7EBZ - chains C and D of the 6 polymer chains in the assembly; structure by electron microscopy, 3.09 A resolution.

Chain C:
Name: Capsid protein VP3
From: Human enterovirus D68
UniProtKB: A0A097BW12 (A0A097BW12_HED68); residues 1-247 here correspond to UniProt positions 318-564 (UniProt number = residue number + 317)
Sequence (247 residues; numbered 1 to 247; the number before each row is that of its first residue):
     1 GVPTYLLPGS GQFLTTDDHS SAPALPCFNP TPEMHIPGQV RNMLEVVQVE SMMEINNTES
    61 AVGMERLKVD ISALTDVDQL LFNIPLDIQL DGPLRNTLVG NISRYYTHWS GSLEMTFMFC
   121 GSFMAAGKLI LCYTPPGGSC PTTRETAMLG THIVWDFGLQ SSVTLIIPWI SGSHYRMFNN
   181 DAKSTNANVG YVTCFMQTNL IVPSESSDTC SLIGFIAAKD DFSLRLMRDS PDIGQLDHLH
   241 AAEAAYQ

Chain D:
Name: Capsid protein VP4
From: Human enterovirus D68
UniProtKB: A0A097BW12 (A0A097BW12_HED68); residues 1-68 here correspond to UniProt positions 2-69 (UniProt number = residue number + 1)
Sequence (68 residues; row label = number of the first residue in the row):
     1 GAQVTRQQTG THENANIATN GSHITYNQIN FYKDSYAASA SKQDFSQDPS KFTEPVVEGL
    61 KAGAPVLK
Not modelled in the structure: 1-26, 59-63, 68

How chain C and chain D interact:
Contacting residue pairs (31):
  Asp-18(C) / Ser-39(D)
  Asp-18(C) / Ala-40(D)
  His-19(C) / Ser-39(D)
  Ser-20(C) / Ile-29(D)  hydrogen bond (side chain-backbone)
  Ser-20(C) / Ala-37(D)
  Ser-20(C) / Ser-39(D)
  Ser-21(C) / Tyr-32(D)
  Ser-21(C) / Ala-37(D)
  Ala-22(C) / Tyr-32(D)  hydrophobic
  Pro-23(C) / Tyr-32(D)
  Pro-23(C) / Asp-34(D)
  Pro-23(C) / Tyr-36(D)
  Pro-23(C) / Ala-37(D)
  Leu-25(C) / Asp-34(D)
  Leu-25(C) / Tyr-36(D)  hydrogen bond (backbone-side chain)
  Pro-26(C) / Asp-34(D)
  Cys-27(C) / Asp-34(D)  hydrogen bond (backbone-side chain)
  Gly-38(C) / Phe-52(D)
  Val-40(C) / Phe-52(D)  hydrophobic
  Arg-41(C) / Asp-44(D)  salt bridge
  Arg-41(C) / Ser-46(D)  hydrogen bond (side chain-backbone)
  Asn-42(C) / Gln-47(D)
  Glu-45(C) / Ser-46(D)
  Glu-45(C) / Gln-47(D)
  Glu-45(C) / Asp-48(D)  hydrogen bond (side chain-backbone)
  Glu-45(C) / Phe-52(D)
  Gln-48(C) / Pro-49(D)
  Gln-48(C) / Thr-53(D)
  Val-49(C) / Phe-52(D)  hydrophobic
  Gln-160(C) / Val-66(D)
  Gln-160(C) / Leu-67(D)  hydrogen bond (side chain-backbone)
Also at the interface, not in a pair above, chain C (20 interface residues in all): Ala-24, Phe-28, Gln-39
Also at the interface, not in a pair above, chain D (20 interface residues in all): Asn-30, Ala-38, Lys-51, Pro-65

Overview:
Chain C and chain D each contribute 20 residues to their interface, with 6 hydrogen bonds and 1 salt bridge.
Polar pairs include Arg-41(C)/Asp-44(D), Ser-20(C)/Ile-29(D) and Leu-25(C)/Tyr-36(D).
Chain C is Capsid protein VP3 and chain D is Capsid protein VP4, both from Human enterovirus D68; the
structure, EV-D68 in complex with 2H12 Fab (state S1), was determined by electron microscopy, deposited
together with 7EBR and 7ECY.
